7YES - chains D and E of the 5 polymer chains in the assembly; structure by electron microscopy, 3.40 A resolution.

== Chain D (and E) ==
Protein: VP35 of EBOV L-VP35 complex
From: Ebola virus
Notes: chain E of this document is another copy of the same molecule, construct and numbering; everything in this record applies to it too
UniProt: A0A1C4HDK9 (A0A1C4HDK9_9MONO); numbering as in UniProt (aligned over 1-340)
Chain sequence (340 residues; numbered 1 to 340; the number before each row is that of its first residue):
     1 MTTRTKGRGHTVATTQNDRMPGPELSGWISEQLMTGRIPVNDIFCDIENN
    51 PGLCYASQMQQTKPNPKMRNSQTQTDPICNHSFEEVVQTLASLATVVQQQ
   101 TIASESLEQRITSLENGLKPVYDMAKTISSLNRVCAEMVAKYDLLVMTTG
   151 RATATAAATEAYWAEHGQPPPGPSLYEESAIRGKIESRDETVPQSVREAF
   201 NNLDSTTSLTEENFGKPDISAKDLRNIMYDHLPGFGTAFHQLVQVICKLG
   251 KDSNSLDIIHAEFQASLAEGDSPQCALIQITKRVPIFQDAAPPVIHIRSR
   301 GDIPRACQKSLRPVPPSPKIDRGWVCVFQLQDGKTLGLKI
Unresolved in the structure: 1-81, 150-340 (chain E: 1-79, 147-340)

== Interface between chain D and chain E ==
Pairs across the interface - 30 pairs, chain D then chain E:
  Ser92(D) with Leu93(E)
  Leu93(D) with Leu93(E), hydrophobic
  Val96(D) with Leu93(E), hydrophobic; Val96(E), hydrophobic
  Gln99(D) with Gln100(E), hydrogen bond (backbone-side chain)
  Gln100(D) with Gln100(E), hydrogen bond (backbone-side chain)
  Ala103(D) with Gln100(E)
  Leu107(D) with Leu107(E), hydrophobic
  Arg110(D) with Leu107(E); Ile111(E)
  Ile111(D) with Arg110(E)
  Leu114(D) with Arg110(E); Leu114(E), hydrophobic
  Asn116(D) with Tyr122(E)
  Pro120(D) with Tyr122(E), hydrophobic
  Val121(D) with Val121(E), hydrophobic
  Met124(D) with Val121(E); Met124(E), hydrophobic; Ala125(E), hydrophobic
  Thr127(D) with Ile128(E); Asn132(E), hydrogen bond (backbone-side chain)
  Ser130(D) with Asn132(E), hydrogen bond
  Leu131(D) with Asn132(E)
  Val134(D) with Cys135(E); Val139(E), hydrophobic
  Met138(D) with Val139(E), hydrophobic; Tyr142(E), hydrophobic
  Lys141(D) with Tyr142(E); Val146(E)
  Leu144(D) with Val146(E), hydrophobic
Interface residues without a listed pair, chain D (26 interface residues in all): Thr89, Gly117, Ile128, Glu137, Leu145
Interface residues without a listed pair, chain E (23 interface residues in all): Thr89, Leu118, Leu131, Ala136, Met138, Asp143

== In short ==
26 residues of chain D face 23 of chain E across their interface, with 4 hydrogen bonds. Polar contacts
include Gln99(D)-Gln100(E), Gln100(D)-Gln100(E) and Thr127(D)-Asn132(E).
Both chains are VP35 of EBOV L-VP35 complex (Ebola virus). Entry 7YES (The structure of EBOV L-VP35-RNA
complex (state2)) was determined by electron microscopy, deposited together with 7YER and 7YET.
